7PI9 - chains m and 3 of the 55 polymer chains in the assembly; structure by electron microscopy, 6.30 A resolution (low resolution: residue-level contacts below are approximate; hydrogen-bond / salt-bridge calls are withheld).

# Chain m
Protein: 50S ribosomal protein L17
Organism: Mycoplasma pneumoniae M129
Reference sequence: Q59547 (RL17_MYCPN); residue numbers follow UniProt; this construct covers 1-124
Amino-acid sequence (124 residues; numbered 1 to 124; the number before each row is that of its first residue):
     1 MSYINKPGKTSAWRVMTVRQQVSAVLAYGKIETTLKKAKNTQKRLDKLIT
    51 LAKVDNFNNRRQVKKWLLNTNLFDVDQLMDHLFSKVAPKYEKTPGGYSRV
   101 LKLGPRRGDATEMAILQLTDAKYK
Disordered / not traced: 1, 121-124

# Chain 3
Molecule: 23S ribosomal RNA
Organism: Mycoplasma pneumoniae M129
Sequence (2907 nucleotides; each row starts with the number of its first residue):
     1 UACAAUAAGUUACUAAGGGCUUAUGGUGGAUGCCUUGGCACUAAUAGGCG
    51 AUGAAGGACGUGUUAACCUGCGAUAAGCUUCGGGUAGGUGGUAAGAACCU
   101 CAGAUCCGGAGAUUUCCGAAUGGAGCAAUCCGGUAGUUGGAAACAGCUAU
   151 CAUUAAUUGAUGAAUAAAUAGUCAAUUAAAGCAAUACGUGGUGAAGUGAA
   201 ACAUCUCAGUAGCCACAGGAAAAGAAAACGAAUGUGAUUCCGUGUGUAGU
   251 GGCGAGCGAAAGCGGAACAGGCCAAACUUAUCAUUAGAUAGGGGUUGUAG
   301 GGCUUGCAAUGUGGACUUGAAAACGAUAGAAGAAGCUGUUGGAAAGCAGC
   351 GCGCAAAAGGGUGAUAGCCCCGUAUUUGAAAUUGUUUUCAUACCUAGCGA
   401 GAUCCCUGAGUAGCUCGGAAAACGUUAUUUUGAGUGAAUCUGCCCAGACC
   451 AUUGGGUAAGCCUAAAUACUAAUUAGUGACCGAUAGCGAAACAGUACCGU
   501 GAGGGAAAGGUGAAAAGAACCCAGAGAUGGGAGUGAAAUAGAUUCUGAAA
   551 CCAUAUGCCUACAACGUGUCAGAGCACAUUAAUGUGUGAUGGCGUGCGUU
   601 UUGAAGUAUGAGCCGGCGAGUUAUGAUAGCAAGCGUUAGUUAACCAGGAG
   651 AUGGGGAGCUGUAGCGAAAGCGAGUUUUAAAAGAGCGUUUGUUUGUUAUU
   701 AUAGACCCGAAACGGGUUGAGCUAGUCAUGAGCAGGUUGAAGGUUGAGUA
   751 ACAUCAACUGGAGGACCGAACCGACUCUCGUUGAAACGAUAGCGGAUGAC
   801 UUGUGAUUAGGGGUGAAAUUCCAAUCGAAAUCCGUGAUAGCUGGUUCUCG
   851 UCGAAAUAGCUUUAAGGCUAGCGUGAGAUCACAAAUAAGUGGAGGUAAAG
   901 CUACUGAAUGUAUGAUGGCGCCACCUAGGCGUACUGAAUACAAUUAAACU
   951 CUGAAUGCCAUUUAUUUUAUUCUCGCAGUCAGACAGUGGGGGAUAAGCUU
  1001 CAUUGUCAAGAGGGGAAGAGCCCAGAUCAUUAAAUAAGGUCCCCAAAAUA
  1051 UACUAAGUGGAAAAGGAUGUGAAAGUGCUAAAACAGCAAGGAUGUUGGCU
  1101 UAGAAGCAGCCAUCGUUUAAAGAGUGCGUAACAGCUCACUUGUCGAGUGU
  1151 UUUUGCGCCGAAGAUGUAACGGGGCUAAGUAUAUUACCGAAUUUAUGGAU
  1201 AAGAUUUAUAUCUUGUGGUAGACGAGCGUUGUAUUGGAGUUGAAGUCAAA
  1251 GCGUGAGCAUUGGUGGAUCCAAUACAAGUGAGAAUGCCGGCAUGAGUAAC
  1301 GCUUGGGAGUGAGAAUCUCCCAAACCGAUUGACUAAGGUUUCCUGGACCA
  1351 GGGUCGUCCUUCCAGGGUUAGUCUGGACCUAAGCUGAGGCUGAAAAGCGU
  1401 AGGCGAUGGACAACAGGUUAAUAUUCCUGUACUUACAGUUAGACUGAUGG
  1451 AGUGACAAAGAAGGUUUUCCACCCCCAUAAUUGGAUUUGGGGAUAAAUCA
  1501 UAAGGUGGUACAAUAGGCAAAUCCGUUGUGCAUAACAUUGAGUGAUGAUG
  1551 UCGAGUGAAUGAGUGAUCAAGUAGCGAAGGUGGUAUUAAUCAUGCUUUCA
  1601 AGAAAAGCUUCUAGGGUUAAUCUAGCUGUAACCAGUACCGAGAACGAACA
  1651 CACGUAGUCAAGGAGAGGAUCCUAAGGUUAGCGAGUGAACUAUAGCCAAG
  1701 GAACUCUGCAAAUUAACCCCGUAAGUUAGCGAGAAGGGGUGCUUAUGUAA
  1751 AAGUAAGCCGCAGUGAAGAACGAGGGGGGACUGUUUAACUAAAACACAAC
  1801 UCUAUGCCAAACCGUAAGGUGAUGUAUAUGGGGUGACACCUGCCCAGUGC
  1851 UGGAAGGUUAAAGAAGGAGGUUAGCGCAAGCGAAGCUUUUAACUGAAGCC
  1901 CCAGUGAACGGCGGCCGUAACUAUAACGGUCCUAAGGUAGCGAAAUUCCU
  1951 AGUCGGGUAAAUUCCGUCCCGCUUGAAUGGUGUAACCAUCUCUUGACUGU
  2001 CUCGGCUAUAGACUCGGUGAAAUCCAGGUACGGGUGAAGACACCCGUUAG
  2051 GCGCAACGGGACGGAAAGACCCCGUGAAGCUUUACUGUAGCUUAAUAUUG
  2101 AUCAGGACAUUAUCAUGUAGAGAAUAGGUAGGAGCAAUCGAUGCAAGUUC
  2151 GCUAGGACUUGUUGAUGCGAAAGGUGGAAUACUACCCUUGGUUGUGUGCU
  2201 GUUCUAAUUGGUAACUGUUAUCCAGUUUCAAGACAGUGUUAGGUGGGCAG
  2251 UUUGACUGGGGCGGUCGCCUCCUAAAAGGUAACGGAGGCGUACAAAGGUA
  2301 CCUUCAGUACGGUUGGAAAUCGUAUGUAGAGUGUAAUGGUGUAAGGGUGC
  2351 UUGACUGUGAGACAUACAGGUCGAACAGGUGAGAAAUCAGGUCAUAGUGA
  2401 UCCGGUGGUCCAGUAUGGAAUGGCCAUCGCUCAACGGAUAAAAGCUACUC
  2451 CGGGGAUAACAGGCUGAUACUGCCCAAGAGUUCAUAUCGACGGCAGUGUU
  2501 UGGCACCUCGAUGUCGACUCAUCUCAUCCUCGAGCUGAAGCAGGUUCGAA
  2551 GGGUUCGGCUGUUCGCCGAUUAAAGAGAUACGUGAGUUGGGUUCAAACCG
  2601 UCGUGAGACAGGUUGGUCCCUAUCUAUUGUGCCCGUAGGAAGAUUGAAGA
  2651 GUGUUGCUUCUAGUACGAGAGGACCGAAGCGAGGACACCUCUUAUGCUCC
  2701 AGUUGUAGCGCCAGCUGCACCGCUGGGUAGUAACGUGUCUAUUAGAUAAA
  2751 CGCUGAAAGCAUCUAAGUGUGAAACUAUCUCAAAGAUUAAUCUUCCCAUU
  2801 UCGCAAGAAAGUAAGAGCCGUCAAAGACGAUGACGUUGAUAGGUUACAGG
  2851 UGUAAGCAUAGUGAUAUGUUGAGCUGAGUAAUACUAAUUGCUCGAGGACU
  2901 UAUUGGA
Disordered / not traced: 1-7, 923-927, 1560-1569, 2901-2907

# How chain m and chain 3 interact
Residue-residue contacts (92; chain m residue first):
  Tyr3(m) - C779(3)
  Tyr3(m) - G780(3)
  Tyr3(m) - A784(3)
  Tyr3(m) - G788(3)
  Tyr3(m) - A1652(3)
  Tyr3(m) - A1692(3)
  Ile4(m) - A789(3)
  Asn5(m) - C1302(3)
  Asn5(m) - A2010(3)
  Lys6(m) - C1302(3)
  Lys6(m) - U1303(3)
  Lys6(m) - U2009(3)
  Lys6(m) - A2010(3)
  Lys6(m) - G2011(3)
  Pro7(m) - U2009(3)
  Lys9(m) - U1686(3)
  Lys9(m) - G1687(3)
  Lys9(m) - U2009(3)
  Lys9(m) - A2010(3)
  Ser11(m) - C2697(3)
  Ser11(m) - U2698(3)
  Ala12(m) - C2718(3)
  Trp13(m) - U1304(3)
  Arg14(m) - A2008(3)
  Arg14(m) - U2009(3)
  Arg14(m) - U2698(3)
  Val15(m) - U2698(3)
  Val15(m) - G2717(3)
  Met16(m) - A1323(3)
  Arg19(m) - U2716(3)
  Gln20(m) - G1305(3)
  Gln20(m) - A1322(3)
  Gln20(m) - A1323(3)
  Ala24(m) - G1306(3)
  Tyr28(m) - G1307(3)
  Lys30(m) - G1307(3)
  Ile31(m) - G1306(3)
  Ile31(m) - G1307(3)
  Glu32(m) - G1306(3)
  Glu32(m) - G1307(3)
  Thr34(m) - A1684(3)
  Thr34(m) - G1685(3)
  Leu35(m) - U2821(3)
  Lys36(m) - G1685(3)
  Lys36(m) - U1686(3)
  Lys37(m) - G1305(3)
  Asn40(m) - U2698(3)
  Lys43(m) - G2842(3)
  Lys43(m) - G2843(3)
  Asp46(m) - G2843(3)
  Asp46(m) - U2844(3)
  Lys47(m) - U2844(3)
  Lys47(m) - U2875(3)
  Lys47(m) - G2876(3)
  Thr50(m) - U2844(3)
  Thr50(m) - U2845(3)
  Lys53(m) - U2845(3)
  Phe57(m) - U1482(3)
  Phe57(m) - G1483(3)
  Asn58(m) - A2854(3)
  Asn58(m) - A2855(3)
  Arg60(m) - U1482(3)
  Arg61(m) - U1482(3)
  Arg61(m) - G1483(3)
  Lys64(m) - U1482(3)
  Leu68(m) - A1322(3)
  Asn69(m) - C1321(3)
  Asn69(m) - A1322(3)
  Asn71(m) - C1320(3)
  Asn71(m) - C1321(3)
  Met79(m) - U1482(3)
  Pro94(m) - G2843(3)
  Pro94(m) - C2884(3)
  Gly95(m) - G2843(3)
  Gly95(m) - U2844(3)
  Gly95(m) - C2884(3)
  Gly96(m) - G2843(3)
  Gly96(m) - C2884(3)
  Gly96(m) - U2885(3)
  Ser98(m) - U2885(3)
  Arg99(m) - U2885(3)
  Arg99(m) - A2886(3)
  Lys102(m) - G2820(3)
  Arg106(m) - A1315(3)
  Arg107(m) - C1355(3)
  Gly108(m) - A1315(3)
  Gly108(m) - U1316(3)
  Asp109(m) - A1315(3)
  Asp109(m) - G1683(3)
  Asp109(m) - G2016(3)
  Ala110(m) - G2016(3)
  Thr111(m) - A1684(3)
Other interface residues (no listed pair), chain m (59 interface residues in all): Ser2, Gly8, Thr17, Thr33, Lys39, Lys65, Thr70, Tyr97, Val100
Other interface residues (no listed pair), chain 3 (58 interface residues in all): G783, U790, C1300, G1313, U1693, C2715, C2822, G2856

# Summary
The interface between chain m and chain 3 involves 59 residues on one side and 58 on the other.
Here chain m is 50S ribosomal protein L17 and chain 3 is 23S ribosomal RNA, both from Mycoplasma pneumoniae
M129. Entry 7PI9 (70S ribosome with EF-Tu-tRNA and P-site tRNA in spectinomycin-treated Mycoplasma pneumoniae
cells) was determined by electron microscopy (same publication as 7OOC, 7OOD, 7P6Z, 7PAH, 7PAI, 7PAJ and 23
further entries).
